Entry 8A1X (electron microscopy, 3.20 A resolution); this record covers chains A and B of the 6 polymer chains in the assembly.

[Chain A]
Name: Na(+)-translocating NADH-quinone reductase subunit A
Source organism: Vibrio cholerae
Notes: EC 7.2.1.1
Reference sequence: A0A655PZA5 (A0A655PZA5_VIBCL); residues 1-446 here correspond to UniProt positions 17-462 (UniProt number = residue number + 16)
Sequence (446 residues; each row starts with the number of its first residue):
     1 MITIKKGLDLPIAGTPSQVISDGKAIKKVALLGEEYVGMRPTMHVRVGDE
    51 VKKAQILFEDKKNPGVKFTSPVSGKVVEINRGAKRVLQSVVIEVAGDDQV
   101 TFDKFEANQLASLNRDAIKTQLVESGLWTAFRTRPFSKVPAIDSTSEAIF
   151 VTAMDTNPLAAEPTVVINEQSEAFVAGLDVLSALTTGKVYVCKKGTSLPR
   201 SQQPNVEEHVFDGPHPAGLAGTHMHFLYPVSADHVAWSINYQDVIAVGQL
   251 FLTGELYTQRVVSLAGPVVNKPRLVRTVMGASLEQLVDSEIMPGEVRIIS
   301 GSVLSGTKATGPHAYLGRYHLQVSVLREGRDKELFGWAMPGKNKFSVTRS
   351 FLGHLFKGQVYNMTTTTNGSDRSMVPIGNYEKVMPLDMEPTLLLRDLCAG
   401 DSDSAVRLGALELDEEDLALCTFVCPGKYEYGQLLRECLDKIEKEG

[Chain B]
Name: Na(+)-translocating NADH-quinone reductase subunit B
Source organism: Vibrio cholerae
Notes: EC 7.2.1.1
Reference sequence: A0A085SSI3 (A0A085SSI3_VIBCL); residue numbers follow UniProt; this construct covers 1-415
Sequence (415 residues; row label = number of the first residue in the row):
     1 MGLKKFLEDIEHHFEPGGKHEKWFALYEAAATLFYTPGLVTKRSSHVRDS
    51 VDLKRIMIMVWLAVFPAMFWGMYNAGGQAIAALNHLYSGDQLAAIVAGNW
   101 HYWLTEMLGGTMSSDAGWGSKMLLGATYFLPIYATVFIVGGFWEVLFCMV
   151 RKHEVNEGFFVTSILFALIVPPTLPLWQAALGITFGVVVAKEVFGGTGRN
   201 FLNPALAGRAFLFFAYPAQISGDLVWTAADGYSGATALSQWAQGGAGALI
   251 NNATGQTITWMDAFIGNIPGSIGEVSTLALMIGAAFIVYMGIASWRIIGG
   301 VMIGMILLSTLFNVIGSDTNAMFNMPWHWHLVLGGFAFGMFFMATDPVSA
   351 SFTNSGKWAYGILIGVMCVLIRVVNPAYPEGMMLAILFANLFAPLFDHVV
   401 VERNIKRRLARYGKQ
Not modelled in the structure: 1-18, 415
Covalently attached groups: flavin mononucleotide (FMN) linked to Thr236
Ligand contacts:
  - 1,2-Distearoyl-sn-glycerophosphoethanolamine (3PE), molecule 1: Trp143, Leu146, Phe147, Val150, Arg151, Lys152, Leu181, Thr184, Phe185, Val188, Val189
  - 1,2-Distearoyl-sn-glycerophosphoethanolamine (3PE), molecule 2: Trp260, Met261, Phe264, Met281, Trp327, His328, Trp329, Leu331
  - FMN (flavin mononucleotide), molecule 1: Ile169, Leu206, Arg209, Phe213, Gly222, Trp226, Leu238, Ser239, Gly270, Ser271, Glu274, Gly334, Gly335, Phe338, Gly339, Met343, Pro379, Glu380, Gly381, Met382, Met383, Leu384
  - FMN, molecule 2: Phe213, Phe214, Pro217, Ser221, Gly222, Asp223, Gln243, Ala377, Tyr378, Pro379
  - riboflavin (RBF): Ile56, Met57, Val60, Gly158, Val161, Thr162, Leu165, Thr197, Gly198, Asn200, Leu202, Asn203, Pro204, Ala205, Ile292, Ala293, Phe342, Met343, Thr345, Asp346, Pro347, Val348, Ser349
Reported in the primary citation:
  - mutagenesis - F338A, F342A, D346A: decreased catalytic activity
  - mutagenesis - D346A: decreased growth
  - specificity-determining residues: Leu33 (by similarity / conservation)

[Chain A / chain B interface]
Contacting residue pairs (135; chain A residue first):
  Leu10(A) with Val47(B), hydrophobic
  His225(A) with Tyr412(B)
  Phe226(A) with Lys414(B)
  Tyr228(A) with Arg411(B)
  Pro229(A) with Arg411(B), hydrogen bond (backbone-side chain); Tyr412(B), hydrophobic; Lys414(B)
  His234(A) with Arg411(B)
  Arg297(A) with Val40(B); Thr41(B), hydrogen bond (side chain-backbone); Lys42(B); His46(B)
  Ile299(A) with His46(B)
  Val303(A) with Ser44(B); Ser45(B); His46(B), hydrogen bond (backbone-backbone); Val47(B), hydrophobic
  Leu304(A) with Ser44(B); Ser45(B), hydrogen bond (backbone-backbone)
  Gly306(A) with His46(B)
  Lys308(A) with Lys42(B)
  Leu326(A) with Val47(B), hydrophobic
  Glu328(A) with Val40(B)
  Gly329(A) with Gly38(B); Leu39(B); Val40(B)
  Arg330(A) with Gly38(B); Val40(B)
  Lys332(A) with Thr36(B), hydrogen bond (side chain-backbone); Pro37(B); Gly38(B)
  Glu333(A) with Tyr35(B); Thr36(B), hydrogen bond (backbone-backbone)
  Leu334(A) with Phe34(B); Tyr35(B), hydrophobic
  Phe335(A) with Leu33(B); Phe34(B), hydrogen bond (backbone-backbone)
  Gly336(A) with Thr36(B)
  Trp337(A) with Thr32(B); Leu33(B), hydrogen bond (side chain-backbone); Thr36(B); Asp52(B); Lys54(B); Arg55(B), hydrogen bond (backbone-side chain); Ile58(B), hydrophobic
  Ala338(A) with Arg55(B)
  Met339(A) with Arg55(B), hydrogen bond (backbone-side chain)
  Lys344(A) with Ser50(B)
  Phe345(A) with Asp49(B); Ser50(B), hydrogen bond (backbone-side chain)
  Ser346(A) with Asp49(B), hydrogen bond; Val51(B)
  Val347(A) with Asp49(B)
  Thr348(A) with Met290(B)
  Arg349(A) with Tyr289(B), hydrogen bond (side chain-backbone); Met290(B), hydrogen bond (backbone-backbone)
  Ser350(A) with Arg55(B), hydrogen bond (backbone-side chain); Met290(B)
  Phe351(A) with Ser50(B); Val51(B); Arg55(B)
  His354(A) with Tyr289(B), hydrogen bond
  Leu355(A) with Tyr289(B)
  Thr364(A) with His46(B); Val47(B)
  Thr365(A) with Val40(B); Thr41(B), hydrogen bond (backbone-backbone); His46(B)
  Thr366(A) with Leu39(B), hydrogen bond (side chain-backbone)
  Thr367(A) with Leu39(B), hydrogen bond (backbone-backbone); Val40(B); Thr41(B); Arg48(B)
  Asn368(A) with Arg48(B), hydrogen bond (side chain-backbone); Asp49(B); Ser50(B); Asp52(B)
  Ser370(A) with Pro37(B)
  Arg372(A) with Glu154(B), salt bridge; Val155(B); Glu157(B), salt bridge
  Ser373(A) with Thr197(B), hydrogen bond (side chain-backbone); Arg199(B), hydrogen bond
  Met374(A) with Gly198(B)
  Val375(A) with Leu53(B), hydrophobic
  Pro376(A) with Pro347(B); Phe352(B), hydrophobic
  Ile377(A) with Ile56(B), hydrophobic; Gly291(B); Ile292(B)
  Glu381(A) with Phe352(B)
  Asp387(A) with Asn404(B), hydrogen bond (backbone-side chain); Arg407(B), salt bridge; Arg408(B), hydrogen bond (backbone-side chain); Tyr412(B)
  Met388(A) with Arg408(B)
  Glu389(A) with Thr353(B); Val400(B); Val401(B)
  Thr391(A) with Phe352(B)
  Leu392(A) with Phe352(B), hydrophobic; Thr353(B); Val401(B), hydrophobic
  Arg395(A) with Gly198(B), hydrogen bond (side chain-backbone); Phe352(B)
  Arg407(A) with Glu402(B), salt bridge; Ile405(B); Arg408(B), hydrogen bond (backbone-side chain)
  Leu408(A) with Val401(B), hydrophobic; Ile405(B), hydrophobic; Arg408(B), hydrogen bond (backbone-side chain)
  Gly409(A) with Arg408(B)
  Glu412(A) with Arg408(B), salt bridge; Tyr412(B), hydrogen bond
  Ala419(A) with Ser45(B)
  Thr422(A) with Ser44(B); Ser45(B); Arg48(B)
  Phe423(A) with Ser45(B); Val47(B); Arg48(B); Asp49(B), hydrogen bond (backbone-backbone)
  Val424(A) with Asp49(B)
  Pro426(A) with Asp52(B); Leu53(B); Ile56(B), hydrophobic
  Lys428(A) with Arg48(B); Asp49(B), hydrogen bond (side chain-backbone); Val51(B), hydrogen bond (side chain-backbone)
  Tyr429(A) with Arg199(B)
  Glu430(A) with Arg43(B); Ser44(B); Arg48(B), salt bridge
  Gly432(A) with Ser44(B)
  Gln433(A) with Arg43(B)
Other interface residues (no listed pair), chain A (77 interface residues in all): Leu227, Thr307, Pro340, Gly341, Met363, Gly369, Gly378, Asn379, Lys382, Tyr431
Other interface residues (no listed pair), chain B (55 interface residues in all): Asn156, Val288, Val348, Asn354, Lys357, Asp397

[Summary]
The interface between chain A and chain B involves 77 residues on one side and 55 on the other; the contacts
include 31 hydrogen bonds and 6 salt bridges. Polar contacts include Arg372(A)-Glu154(B), Arg372(A)-Glu157(B)
and Asp387(A)-Arg407(B). The paper reports that F338A, F342A and D346A of chain B reduce catalytic activity;
the specificity determinant Leu33(B).
Chain A is Na(+)-translocating NADH-quinone reductase subunit A and chain B is Na(+)-translocating
NADH-quinone reductase subunit B, both from Vibrio cholerae; the structure, Sodium pumping NADH-quinone
oxidoreductase with inhibitor DQA, was determined by electron microscopy (same publication as 8A1T, 8A1U,
8A1V, 8A1W, 8A1Y, 8ACW and 8ACY).
